PDB entry 4JSU | X-ray diffraction, 2.90 A resolution | chains L and M of the 32 polymer chains in the assembly

[Chain L]
Protein: Proteasome subunit beta type-6
Organism: Saccharomyces cerevisiae
Notes: EC 3.4.25.1
UniProtKB: P23724 (PSB6_YEAST); residues 1-222 here correspond to UniProt positions 20-241 (UniProt number = residue number + 19)
Chain sequence (222 residues; each row starts with the number of its first residue):
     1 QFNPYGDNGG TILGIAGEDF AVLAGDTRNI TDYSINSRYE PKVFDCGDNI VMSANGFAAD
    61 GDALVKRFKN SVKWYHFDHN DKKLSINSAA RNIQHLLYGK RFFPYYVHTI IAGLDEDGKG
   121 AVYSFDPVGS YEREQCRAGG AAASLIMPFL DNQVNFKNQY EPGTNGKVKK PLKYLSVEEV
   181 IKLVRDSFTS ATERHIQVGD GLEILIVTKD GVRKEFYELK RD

[Chain M]
Protein: Proteasome subunit beta type-7
Organism: Saccharomyces cerevisiae
Notes: EC 3.4.25.1
UniProtKB: P30657 (PSB7_YEAST); residues 1-233 here correspond to UniProt positions 34-266 (UniProt number = residue number + 33)
Chain sequence (233 residues; numbered 1 to 233; the number before each row is that of its first residue):
     1 TQQPIVTGTS VISMKYDNGV IIAADNLGSY GSLLRFNGVE RLIPVGDNTV VGISGDISDM
    61 QHIERLLKDL VTENAYDNPL ADAEEALEPS YIFEYLATVM YQRRSKMNPL WNAIIVAGVQ
   121 SNGDQFLRYV NLLGVTYSSP TLATGFGAHM ANPLLRKVVD RESDIPKTTV QVAEEAIVNA
   181 MRVLYYRDAR SSRNFSLAII DKNTGLTFKK NLQVENMKWD FAKDIKGYGT QKI

[Chain L / chain M interface]
Residue-residue contacts (42; chain L residue first):
  Gln-1(L) / Thr-1(M)  hydrogen bond
  Phe-2(L) / Thr-1(M)
  Phe-2(L) / Arg-104(M)
  Phe-2(L) / Met-107(M)
  Phe-2(L) / Pro-109(M)  hydrophobic
  Phe-2(L) / Trp-111(M)  hydrophobic
  Phe-2(L) / Leu-132(M)  hydrophobic
  Phe-2(L) / Leu-133(M)  hydrophobic
  Asn-3(L) / Leu-133(M)
  Pro-4(L) / Arg-104(M)  hydrogen bond (backbone-side chain)
  Pro-4(L) / Met-107(M)  hydrophobic
  Pro-4(L) / Leu-133(M)
  Tyr-5(L) / Arg-104(M)
  Asn-8(L) / Val-135(M)
  Asn-29(L) / Tyr-137(M)
  Ser-34(L) / His-149(M)  hydrogen bond
  Ile-35(L) / Arg-156(M)  hydrogen bond (backbone-side chain)
  Asn-36(L) / Tyr-137(M)  hydrogen bond
  Asn-36(L) / Ser-139(M)
  Ser-37(L) / Ser-138(M)  hydrogen bond (side chain-backbone)
  Tyr-39(L) / Ser-138(M)
  Glu-40(L) / Arg-128(M)  salt bridge
  Glu-40(L) / Tyr-137(M)
  Glu-40(L) / Ser-138(M)  hydrogen bond (side chain-backbone)
  Phe-57(L) / Arg-104(M)
  Phe-57(L) / Leu-133(M)
  Phe-57(L) / Val-135(M)  hydrophobic
  Ala-59(L) / Tyr-101(M)
  Ala-59(L) / Leu-133(M)
  Ala-59(L) / Gly-134(M)
  Ala-59(L) / Val-135(M)
  Asp-60(L) / Tyr-101(M)  hydrogen bond
  Asp-60(L) / Arg-104(M)  salt bridge
  Asp-62(L) / Thr-136(M)  hydrogen bond
  Ala-63(L) / Tyr-101(M)
  Lys-66(L) / Glu-94(M)  salt bridge
  Phe-103(L) / Arg-104(M)
  Phe-103(L) / Ser-105(M)
  Tyr-105(L) / Tyr-101(M)
  Glu-218(L) / Arg-161(M)  salt bridge
  Arg-221(L) / Asp-160(M)  salt bridge
  Arg-221(L) / Arg-161(M)
Other interface residues (no listed pair), chain L (24 interface residues in all): Arg-38
Other interface residues (no listed pair), chain M (23 interface residues in all): Leu-142, Ala-148

[In short]
24 residues of chain L and 23 residues of chain M are in contact; the contacts include 9 hydrogen bonds and 5
salt bridges. Polar pairs include Glu-40(L)/Arg-128(M), Asp-60(L)/Arg-104(M) and Lys-66(L)/Glu-94(M).
Here chain L is Proteasome subunit beta type-6 and chain M is Proteasome subunit beta type-7, both from
Saccharomyces cerevisiae. Entry 4JSU (Yeast 20S proteasome in complex with the dimerized linear mimetic of
TMC-95A - yCP:3a) was determined by X-ray diffraction (same publication as 4JSQ and 4JT0).
